Entry 8RYN (X-ray diffraction, 1.97 A resolution); this record covers chains A and E of the 5 polymer chains in the assembly.

[Chain A]
Protein: MHC class I antigen
Source organism: Homo sapiens
Reference sequence: A0A583ZB34 (A0A583ZB34_HUMAN); residues 1-275 here correspond to UniProt positions 25-299 (UniProt number = residue number + 24)
Amino-acid sequence (276 residues; row label = number of the first residue in the row):
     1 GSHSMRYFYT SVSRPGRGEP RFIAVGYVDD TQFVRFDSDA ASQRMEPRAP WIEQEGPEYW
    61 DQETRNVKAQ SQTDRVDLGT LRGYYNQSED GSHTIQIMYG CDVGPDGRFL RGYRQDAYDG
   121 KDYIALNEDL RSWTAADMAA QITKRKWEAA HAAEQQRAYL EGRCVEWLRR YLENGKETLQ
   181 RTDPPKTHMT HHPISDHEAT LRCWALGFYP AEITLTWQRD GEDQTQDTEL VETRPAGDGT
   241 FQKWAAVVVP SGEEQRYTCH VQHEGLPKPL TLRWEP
Disordered / not traced: 276
Differences from the reference sequence: expression tag (276)
Disulfides: Cys101-Cys164, Cys203-Cys259

[Chain E]
Protein: TCR beta
Source organism: Homo sapiens
Amino-acid sequence (245 residues; row label = number of the first residue in the row):
     1 MNAGVTQTPK FRILKIGQSM TLQCTQDMNH NYMYWYRQDP GMGLKLIYYS VGAGITDKGE
    61 VPNGYNVSRS TTEDFPLRLE SAAPSQTSVY FCASSETRGA PYGYTFGSGT RLTVVEDLNK
   121 VFPPEVAVFE PSEAEISHTQ KATLVCLATG FYPDHVELSW WVNGKEVHSG VCTDPQPLKE
   181 QPALNDSRYA LSSRLRVSAT FWQDPRNHFR CQVQFYGLSE NDEWTQDRAK PVTQIVSAEA
   241 WGRAD
Disordered / not traced: 1-3
Disulfides: Cys24-Cys92, Cys146-Cys211

[Interface between chain A and chain E]
Pairs across the interface (14):
  Glu19(A) with Gly54(E); Ile55(E)
  Ala69(A) with Arg98(E)
  Gln72(A) with Tyr49(E), hydrogen bond; Val51(E); Asp57(E), hydrogen bond; Arg98(E), hydrogen bond
  Arg75(A) with Gly52(E); Ala53(E), hydrogen bond (side chain-backbone); Gly54(E); Ile55(E)
  Val76(A) with Asn31(E); Tyr32(E); Val51(E)

[Overview]
5 residues of chain A face 10 of chain E across their interface; the contacts include 4 hydrogen bonds. Polar
pairs include Gln72(A)-Tyr49(E), Gln72(A)-Asp57(E) and Gln72(A)-Arg98(E).
Chain A is MHC class I antigen and chain E is TCR beta, both from Homo sapiens; the structure, Structure of S2
TCR in complex with HLA-A*11:01 bound to ELFSYLIEK peptide, was determined by X-ray diffraction, deposited
together with 8RYM, 8RYO, 8RYP and 8RYQ.
